2UZE - chains A and B; structure by X-ray diffraction, 2.40 A resolution.

[Chain A]
Molecule: Cell division protein kinase 2
Source organism: Homo sapiens
Notes: EC 2.7.11.22, 2.7.1.37
UniProt: P24941 (CDK2_HUMAN); numbering as in UniProt (aligned over 1-298)
Amino-acid sequence (298 residues; each row starts with the number of its first residue):
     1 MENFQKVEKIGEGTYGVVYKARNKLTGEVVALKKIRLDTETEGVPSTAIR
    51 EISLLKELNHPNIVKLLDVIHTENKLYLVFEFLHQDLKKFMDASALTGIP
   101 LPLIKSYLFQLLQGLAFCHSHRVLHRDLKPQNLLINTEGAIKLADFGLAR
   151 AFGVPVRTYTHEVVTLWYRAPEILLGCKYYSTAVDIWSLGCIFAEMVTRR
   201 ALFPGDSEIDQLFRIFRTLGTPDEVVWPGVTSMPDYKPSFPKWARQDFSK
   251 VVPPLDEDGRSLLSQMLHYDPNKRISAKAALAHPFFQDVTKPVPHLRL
Unresolved in the structure: 297-298
Modified residues: T160 (phosphothreonine; TPO)
UniProt features mapped onto this chain:
  - active site: D127 (Proton acceptor)
  - binding site (ATP): I10 to V18, K33, E81 to L83, D86, K129 to N132, D145
  - binding site (Mg(2+)): N132, D145
  - site (CDK7 binding): K9, K88, K89, L166
  - modified residue: M1 (N-acetylmethionine), K6 (N6-acetyllysine), T14 (Phosphothreonine), Y15 (Phosphotyrosine), Y19 (Phosphotyrosine), T160 (Phosphothreonine)
  - natural variant: P45 (P45L: In a glioblastoma multiforme sample)
  - mutagenesis: K9 (K9F: Reduced phosphorylation by CAK), T14 (T14A: 2-fold increase in activity), Y15 (Y15F: 2-fold increase in activity), K88 to K89 (Reduced phosphorylation by CAK), T160 (T160A: Abolishes activity), L166 (L166R: Reduced phosphorylation by CAK and reduced kinase activity)
Residues lining bound ligands: C95 (4-{5-[(Z)-(2-imino-4-oxo-1,3-thiazolidin-5-ylidene)methyl]furan-2-yl}benzoic acid): I10, G13, T14, V18, A31, K33, E51, V64, F80, E81, F82, L83, H84, Q85, D86, K89, N132, L134, A144, D145

[Chain B]
Molecule: Cyclin A2
Source organism: Homo sapiens
UniProt: P20248 (CCNA2_HUMAN); residues 175-432 here = UniProt positions 175-432
Amino-acid sequence (258 residues; row label = number of the first residue in the row):
   175 VPDYHEDIHTYLREMEVKCKPKVGYMKKQPDITNSMRAILVDWLVEVGEE
   225 YKLQNETLHLAVNYIDRFLSSMSVLRGKLQLVGTAAMLLASKFEEIYPPE
   275 VAEFVYITDDTYTKKQVLRMEHLVLKVLTFDLAAPTVNQFLTQYFLHQQP
   325 ANCKVESLAMFLGELSLIDADPYLKYLPSVIAGAAFHLALYTVTGQSWPE
   375 SLIRKTGYTLESLKPCLMDLHQTYLKAPQHAQQSIREKYKNSKYHGVSLL
   425 NPPETLNL

[Interface between chain A and chain B]
Pairs across the interface - 64 pairs, chain A then chain B:
  D38(A) with L292(B)
  T39(A) with L292(B)
  E40(A) with K288(B), hydrogen bond (backbone-side chain)
  T41(A) with V275(B); K288(B), hydrogen bond (backbone-side chain); L292(B)
  E42(A) with K266(B), hydrogen bond (backbone-side chain); E274(B); V275(B), hydrogen bond (side chain-backbone)
  G43(A) with K266(B); L292(B); E295(B)
  V44(A) with K266(B), hydrogen bond (backbone-side chain); E295(B), hydrogen bond (backbone-side chain); L299(B), hydrophobic
  S46(A) with K266(B)
  I49(A) with L263(B), hydrophobic; K266(B); L306(B), hydrophobic
  R50(A) with K266(B); F267(B), hydrogen bond (side chain-backbone); E269(B), hydrogen bond (side chain-backbone)
  I52(A) with F304(B), hydrophobic
  S53(A) with F267(B); F304(B); L306(B)
  K56(A) with T303(B), hydrogen bond (side chain-backbone); D305(B), salt bridge
  E57(A) with Y185(B), hydrogen bond; M189(B); A307(B)
  V69(A) with F304(B), hydrophobic
  H71(A) with H296(B), hydrogen bond (backbone-side chain); F304(B)
  T72(A) with H296(B), hydrogen bond (backbone-side chain)
  H119(A) with Y178(B); I182(B)
  S120(A) with Y178(B); D181(B); I182(B)
  H121(A) with Y185(B)
  R122(A) with I182(B); Y185(B); L186(B); A307(B), hydrogen bond (side chain-backbone)
  R150(A) with E268(B), salt bridge
  A151(A) with F267(B), hydrophobic
  F152(A) with I182(B), hydrophobic
  V154(A) with H179(B); I182(B), hydrophobic; T316(B), hydrogen bond (backbone-side chain); Q317(B), hydrogen bond (backbone-backbone)
  P155(A) with T316(B)
  R157(A) with Q228(B); E268(B), salt bridge
  T158(A) with I270(B)
  Y159(A) with I270(B)
  T160(A) with E269(B); I270(B)
  S276(A) with D177(B); Y178(B)
  A277(A) with Y178(B), hydrogen bond (backbone-side chain)
  K278(A) with Y178(B), hydrogen bond (backbone-side chain); D181(B), salt bridge
Interface residues without a listed pair, chain A (39 interface residues in all): L54, E73, L76, A116, T182, N272
Interface residues without a listed pair, chain B (33 interface residues in all): V175, E230, K300, L320

[In short]
39 residues of chain A and 33 residues of chain B are in contact, with 17 hydrogen bonds and 4 salt bridges.
Polar pairs include K56(A)-D305(B), R150(A)-E268(B) and R157(A)-E268(B). Bound to chain A: compound C95.
Here chain A is Cell division protein kinase 2 and chain B is Cyclin A2, both from Homo sapiens. Entry 2UZE
(Crystal structure of human CDK2 complexed with a thiazolidinone inhibitor) was determined by X-ray
diffraction together with 2UZB, 2UZD and 2UZL from the same study.
